7RKN - chains B and D of the 6 polymer chains in the assembly; structure by electron microscopy, 3.60 A resolution.

Chain B:
Name: Guanine nucleotide-binding protein G(I)/G(S)/G(T) subunit beta-1
Organism: Homo sapiens
Reference sequence: P62873 (GBB1_HUMAN); residues 2-340 here = UniProt positions 2-340
Amino-acid sequence (345 residues; numbered -4 to 340; the number before each row is that of its first residue; numbers below 1 keep their minus sign (Gly-4 is residue -4)):
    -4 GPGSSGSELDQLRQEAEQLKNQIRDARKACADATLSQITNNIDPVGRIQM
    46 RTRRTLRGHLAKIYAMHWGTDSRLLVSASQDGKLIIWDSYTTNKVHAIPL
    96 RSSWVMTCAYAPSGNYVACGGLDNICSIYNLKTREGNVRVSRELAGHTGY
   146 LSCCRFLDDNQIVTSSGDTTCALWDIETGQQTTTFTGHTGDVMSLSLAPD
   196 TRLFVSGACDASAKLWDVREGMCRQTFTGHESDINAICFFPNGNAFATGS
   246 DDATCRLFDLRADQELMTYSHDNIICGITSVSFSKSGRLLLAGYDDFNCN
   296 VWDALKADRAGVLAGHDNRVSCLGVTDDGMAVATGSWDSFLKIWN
Unresolved in the structure: -4 to 4
Sequence notes: expression tag (-4 to 1)
Cystine bridges: Cys121-Cys149
Swiss-Prot annotation at these positions:
  - modified residue: Ser2 (N-acetylserine), His266 (Phosphohistidine)
  - natural variant: Leu30 (L30F: In MRD42; uncertain significance), Arg52 (R52G: In MRD42), Gly64 (G64V: In MRD42), Asp76 (D76E: In MRD42; D76G: In MRD42), Gly77 (G77S: In MRD42), Lys78 (K78R: In MRD42), Ile80 (I80N: In MRD42; I80T: In MRD42), His91 (H91R: In MRD42; uncertain significance), Ala92 (A92T: In MRD42), Pro94 (P94S: In MRD42), Leu95 (L95P: In MRD42), Arg96 (R96L: In MRD42), 5 further natural variant entries in UniProt

Chain D:
Name: Antibody fragment scFv16
Organism: Mus musculus
Notes: antibody fragment or engineered binder
Amino-acid sequence (256 residues; numbered 1 to 244 plus 14 insertion-coded residues; 2 numbers in that range are skipped by the numbering (no residue carries them; nothing is unmodelled there); the number before each row is that of its first residue; a row labelled like 121A-121N holds insertion residues (121A, then the next letters in order)):
     1 DVQLVESGGGLVQPGGSRKLSCSASGFAFSSFGMHWVRQAPEKGLEWVAY
    51 ISSGSGTIYYADTVKGRFTISRDDPKNTLFLQMTSLRSEDTAMYYCVRSI
   101 YYYGSSPFDFWGQGTTLTVSS
121A-121N GGGGSGGGGSGGGG
   124 SDIVMTQATSSVPVTPGESVSISCRSSKSLLHSNGNTYLYWFLQRPGQSP
   174 QLLIYRMSNLASGVPDRFSGSGSGTAFTLTISRLEAEDVGVYYCMQHLEY
   224 PLTFGAGTKLELKGSLEVLFQ
Unresolved in the structure: 121A-121N, 236-244
Cystine bridges: Cys22-Cys96, Cys147-Cys217

How chain B and chain D interact:
Pairs across the interface - 14 pairs, chain B then chain D:
  Asp66(B) with Tyr103(D)
  Arg68(B) with Tyr103(D)
  Leu69(B) with Tyr103(D), hydrophobic
  Asp83(B) with Tyr103(D)
  Val90(B) with Tyr102(D), hydrophobic
  His91(B) with Tyr102(D)
  Arg129(B) with Val2(D); Arg98(D), hydrogen bond (backbone-side chain); Ser185(D)
  Glu130(B) with Gly26(D); Phe27(D); Ala28(D)
  Gly131(B) with Phe32(D)
  Asn132(B) with Ala28(D)
Also at the interface, not in a pair above, chain B (11 interface residues in all): Lys127
Also at the interface, not in a pair above, chain D (13 interface residues in all): Asp1, Gly104, Asp109, Phe110

Overview:
The interface between chain B and chain D involves 11 residues on one side and 13 on the other; the contacts
include 1 hydrogen bond. Its one hydrogen-bonded contact is Arg129(B)-Arg98(D).
Here chain B is Guanine nucleotide-binding protein G(I)/G(S)/G(T) subunit beta-1 (Homo sapiens) and chain D is
Antibody fragment scFv16 (Mus musculus). Entry 7RKN (Structure of CX3CL1-US28-Gi-scFv16 in OC-state) was
determined by electron microscopy (same publication as 7RKF, 7RKM, 7RKX and 7RKY).
